PDB entry 3NOC | X-ray diffraction, 2.70 A resolution | chains C and E of the 5 polymer chains in the assembly

[Chain C]
Protein: Acriflavine resistance protein B
Organism: Escherichia coli
UniProt: P31224 (ACRB_ECOLI); residues 1-1049 here = UniProt positions 1-1049
Amino-acid sequence (1049 residues; row label = number of the first residue in the row):
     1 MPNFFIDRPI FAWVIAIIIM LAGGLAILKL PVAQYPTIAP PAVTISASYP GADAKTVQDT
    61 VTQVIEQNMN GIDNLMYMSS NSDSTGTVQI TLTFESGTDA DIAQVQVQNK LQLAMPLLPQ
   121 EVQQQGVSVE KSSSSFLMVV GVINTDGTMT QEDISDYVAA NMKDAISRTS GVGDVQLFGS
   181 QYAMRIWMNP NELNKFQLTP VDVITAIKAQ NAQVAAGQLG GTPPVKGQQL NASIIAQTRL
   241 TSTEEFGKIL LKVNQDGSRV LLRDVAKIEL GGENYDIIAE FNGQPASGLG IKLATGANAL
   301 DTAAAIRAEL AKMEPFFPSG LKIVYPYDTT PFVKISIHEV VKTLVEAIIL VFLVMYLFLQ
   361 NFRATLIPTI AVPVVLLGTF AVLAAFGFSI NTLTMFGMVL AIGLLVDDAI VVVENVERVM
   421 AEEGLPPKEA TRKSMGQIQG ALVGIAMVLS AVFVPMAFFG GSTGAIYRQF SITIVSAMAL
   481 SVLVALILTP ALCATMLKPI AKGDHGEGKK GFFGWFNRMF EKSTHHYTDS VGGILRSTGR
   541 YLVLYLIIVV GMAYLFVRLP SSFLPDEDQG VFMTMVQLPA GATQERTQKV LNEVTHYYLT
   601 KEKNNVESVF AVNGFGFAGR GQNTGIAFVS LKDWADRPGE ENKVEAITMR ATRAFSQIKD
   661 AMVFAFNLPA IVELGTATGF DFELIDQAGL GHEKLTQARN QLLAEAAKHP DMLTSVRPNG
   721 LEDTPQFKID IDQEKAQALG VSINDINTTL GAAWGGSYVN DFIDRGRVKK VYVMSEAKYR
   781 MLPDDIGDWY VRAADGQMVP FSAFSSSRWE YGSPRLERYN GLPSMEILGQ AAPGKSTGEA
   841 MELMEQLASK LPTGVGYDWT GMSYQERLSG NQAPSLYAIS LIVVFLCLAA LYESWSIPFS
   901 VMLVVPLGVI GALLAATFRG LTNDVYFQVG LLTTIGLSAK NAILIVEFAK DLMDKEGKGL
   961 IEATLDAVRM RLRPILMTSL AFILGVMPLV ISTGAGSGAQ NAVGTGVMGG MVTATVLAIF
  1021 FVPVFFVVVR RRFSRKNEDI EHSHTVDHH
Not modelled in the structure: 1035-1049
Modified positions: M1 (n-formylmethionine; FME)
UniProt features mapped onto this chain:
  - mutagenesis: H526 (H526Y: Partially restores chloramphenicol resistance to an AcrZ G30R mutant)

[Chain E]
Protein: Designed ankyrin repeat protein
Organism: synthetic construct
Amino-acid sequence (169 residues; each row starts with the number of its first residue):
     1 MRGSHHHHHH GSDLGKKLLE AARAGQDDEV RILMANGADV NARDFTGWTP LHLAAHFGHL
    61 EIVEVLLKNG ADVNAKDSLG VTPLHLAARR GHLEIVEVLL KNGADVNASD SHGFTPLHLA
   121 AKRGHLEIVE VLLKNGADVN AQDKFGKTAF DISIDNGNED LAEILQKLN
Not modelled in the structure: 1-13, 166-169

[Interface between chain C and chain E]
Contacting residue pairs (6):
  L230(C) - F45(E)  hydrophobic
  K248(C) - D155(E)
  K248(C) - N156(E)  hydrogen bond
  R259(C) - D155(E)  salt bridge
  R263(C) - I154(E)
  R263(C) - D155(E)  hydrogen bond (side chain-backbone)
Interface residues without a listed pair, chain C (5 interface residues in all): L261
Interface residues without a listed pair, chain E (5 interface residues in all): G157

[Overview]
Chain C and chain E each contribute 5 residues to their interface; the contacts include 2 hydrogen bonds and 1
salt bridge. Among the polar pairs are R259(C)-D155(E), K248(C)-N156(E) and R263(C)-D155(E). From UniProt: one
mutagenesis site on chain C.
Chain C is Acriflavine resistance protein B (Escherichia coli) and chain E is Designed ankyrin repeat protein
(synthetic construct); the structure, Designed ankyrin repeat protein (DARPin) binders to AcrB: Plasticity of
the Interface, was determined by X-ray diffraction, deposited together with 3NOG.
